Entry 7P5X (electron microscopy, 3.20 A resolution); this record covers chains AD and AO of the 11 polymer chains in the assembly.

Chain AD:
Molecule: DNA-directed RNA polymerase subunit beta'
Source organism: Mycolicibacterium smegmatis MC2 155
UniProt: A0QS66 (RPOC_MYCS2); residue numbers follow UniProt; this construct covers 1-1317
Sequence (1317 residues; row label = number of the first residue in the row):
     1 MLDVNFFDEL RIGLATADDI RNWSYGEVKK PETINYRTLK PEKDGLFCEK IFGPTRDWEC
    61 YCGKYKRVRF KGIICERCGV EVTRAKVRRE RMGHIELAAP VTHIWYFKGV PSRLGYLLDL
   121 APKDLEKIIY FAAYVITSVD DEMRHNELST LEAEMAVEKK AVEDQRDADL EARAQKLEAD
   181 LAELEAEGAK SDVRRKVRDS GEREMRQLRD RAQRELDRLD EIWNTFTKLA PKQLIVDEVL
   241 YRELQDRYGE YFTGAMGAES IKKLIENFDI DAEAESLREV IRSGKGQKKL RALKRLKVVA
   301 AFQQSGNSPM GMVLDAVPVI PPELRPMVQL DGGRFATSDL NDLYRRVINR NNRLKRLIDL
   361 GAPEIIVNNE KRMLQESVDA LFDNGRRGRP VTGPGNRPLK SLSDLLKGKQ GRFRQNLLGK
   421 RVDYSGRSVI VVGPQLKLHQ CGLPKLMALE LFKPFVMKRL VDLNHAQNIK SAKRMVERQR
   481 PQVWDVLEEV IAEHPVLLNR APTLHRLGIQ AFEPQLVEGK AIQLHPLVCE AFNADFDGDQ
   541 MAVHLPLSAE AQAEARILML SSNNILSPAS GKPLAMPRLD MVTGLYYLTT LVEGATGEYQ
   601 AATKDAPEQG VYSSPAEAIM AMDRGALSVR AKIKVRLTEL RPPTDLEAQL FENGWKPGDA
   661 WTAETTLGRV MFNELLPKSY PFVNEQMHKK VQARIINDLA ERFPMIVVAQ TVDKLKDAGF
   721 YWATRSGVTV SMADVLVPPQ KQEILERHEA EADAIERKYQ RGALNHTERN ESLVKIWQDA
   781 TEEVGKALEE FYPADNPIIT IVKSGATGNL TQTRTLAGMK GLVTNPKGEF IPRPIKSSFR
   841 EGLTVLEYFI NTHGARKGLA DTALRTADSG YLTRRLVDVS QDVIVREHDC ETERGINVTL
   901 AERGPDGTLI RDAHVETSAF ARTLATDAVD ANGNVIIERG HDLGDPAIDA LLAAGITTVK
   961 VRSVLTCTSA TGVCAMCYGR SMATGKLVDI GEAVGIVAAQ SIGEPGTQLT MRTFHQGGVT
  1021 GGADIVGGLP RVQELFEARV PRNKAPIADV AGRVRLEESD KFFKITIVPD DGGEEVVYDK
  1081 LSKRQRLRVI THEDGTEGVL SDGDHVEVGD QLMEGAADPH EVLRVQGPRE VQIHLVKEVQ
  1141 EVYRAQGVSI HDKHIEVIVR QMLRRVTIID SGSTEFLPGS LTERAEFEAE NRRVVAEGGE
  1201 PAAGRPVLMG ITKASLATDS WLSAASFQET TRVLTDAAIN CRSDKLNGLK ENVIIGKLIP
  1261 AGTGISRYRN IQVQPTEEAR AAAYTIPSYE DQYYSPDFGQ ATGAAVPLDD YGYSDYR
Disordered / not traced: 1013-1025, 1093-1097, 1284-1317
Bound ions: Zn2+ site 1: Cys60, Cys62, Cys75, Cys78; Zn2+ site 2: Cys890, Cys967, Cys974, Cys977
Swiss-Prot annotation at these positions:
  - binding site (Zn(2+)): Cys60, Cys62, Cys75, Cys78, Cys890, Cys967, Cys974, Cys977
  - binding site (Mg(2+)): Asp535, Asp537, Asp539

Chain AO:
Molecule: recA-op non-template strand
Sequence (77 nucleotides; numbered 1 to 77; the number before each row is that of its first residue):
     1 TCGTCTACTG TGGTGAAGAG TTCGACCGGA CTTGTCGGTG GTCTGCTCTA ACGTCACGGC
    61 CAACCGATCG GAACACC
Disordered / not traced: 1-29, 73-77

How chain AD and chain AO interact:
Residue-residue contacts (8; chain AD residue first):
  Tyr36(AD) - DT44(AO)  hydrogen bond to the phosphate
  Arg37(AD) - DC43(AO)  sugar contact
  Arg37(AD) - DT44(AO)  salt bridge to the phosphate
  Tyr116(AD) - DG70(AO)  phosphate contact
  Lys123(AD) - DG70(AO)  phosphate contact
  Lys294(AD) - DC69(AO)  salt bridge to the phosphate
  Arg1039(AD) - DG66(AO)  sugar contact
  Arg1039(AD) - DA67(AO)  salt bridge to the phosphate
Other interface residues (no listed pair), chain AD (9 interface residues in all): Val110, Pro111, Arg1042
Other interface residues (no listed pair), chain AO (7 interface residues in all): DG71

Overview:
The interface between chain AD and chain AO involves 9 residues on one side and 7 on the other; the contacts
include 1 hydrogen bond and 3 salt bridges. Polar pairs include Tyr36(AD)-DT44(AO), Arg37(AD)-DT44(AO) and
Lys294(AD)-DC69(AO).
Chain AD is DNA-directed RNA polymerase subunit beta' (Mycolicibacterium smegmatis MC2 155) and chain AO is
recA-op non-template strand; the structure, Mycobacterial RNAP with transcriptional activator PafBC, was
determined by electron microscopy.
